8HBG - chains A and C of the 5 polymer chains in the assembly; structure by electron microscopy, 3.60 A resolution.

# Chain A
Name: VP1 of capsid protein
Organism: Foot-and-mouth disease virus A
Reference sequence: A0A7D5BJ70 (A0A7D5BJ70_9PICO); residues 1-211 here correspond to UniProt positions 525-735 (UniProt number = residue number + 524)
Chain sequence (211 residues; row label = number of the first residue in the row):
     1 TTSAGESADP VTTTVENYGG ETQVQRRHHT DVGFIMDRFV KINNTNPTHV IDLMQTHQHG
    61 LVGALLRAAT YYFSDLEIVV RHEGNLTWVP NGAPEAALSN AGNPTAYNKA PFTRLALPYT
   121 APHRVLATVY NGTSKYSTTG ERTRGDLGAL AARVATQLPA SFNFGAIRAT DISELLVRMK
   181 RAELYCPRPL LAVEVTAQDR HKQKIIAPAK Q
Disordered / not traced: 137-155, 211
Sequence notes: conflict Asn46 (Ser570 in A0A7D5BJ70)

# Chain C
Name: VP3 of capsid protein
Organism: Foot-and-mouth disease virus A
Reference sequence: A0A7D5BJ70 (A0A7D5BJ70_9PICO); residues 1-221 here correspond to UniProt positions 304-524 (UniProt number = residue number + 303)
Chain sequence (221 residues; row label = number of the first residue in the row):
     1 GIVPVACSDG YGGLVTTDPK TADPVYGKVY NPPRTNYPGR FTNLLDVAEA CPTFLCFDDG
    61 KPYVVTREDE QRLLAKFDVS LAAKHMSNTY LSGIAQYYAQ YSGTINLHFM FTGSTDSKAR
   121 YMVAYVPPGV ETPPDTPERA AHCIHAEWDT GLNSKFTFSI PYVSAADYAY TASDVAETTN
   181 VQGWVCIYQI THGKAQNDTL VVSVSAGKDF ELRLPIDPRT Q

# How chain A and chain C interact
Contacting residue pairs (44; chain A residue first):
  Pro90(A) - Leu214(C)  hydrophobic
  Pro90(A) - Ile216(C)
  Asn91(A) - Gln100(C)  hydrogen bond (backbone-side chain)
  Asn91(A) - Tyr170(C)  hydrogen bond
  Gly92(A) - Tyr170(C)
  Ala93(A) - Ile216(C)  hydrophobic
  Pro94(A) - Ile216(C)
  Pro94(A) - Pro218(C)  hydrophobic
  Ala97(A) - Asp217(C)
  Ala97(A) - Pro218(C)  hydrophobic
  Asn100(A) - Asp217(C)  hydrogen bond (side chain-backbone)
  Asn100(A) - Arg219(C)  hydrogen bond (side chain-backbone)
  Ala101(A) - Thr16(C)
  Gly102(A) - Asp217(C)
  Asn103(A) - Thr16(C)  hydrogen bond (backbone-side chain)
  Asn103(A) - Ile216(C)
  Asn103(A) - Asp217(C)  hydrogen bond
  Thr105(A) - Leu14(C)
  Thr105(A) - Val15(C)
  Thr105(A) - Thr16(C)  hydrogen bond (backbone-backbone)
  Ala106(A) - Leu14(C)
  Tyr107(A) - Leu14(C)  hydrogen bond (backbone-backbone)
  Tyr107(A) - Thr16(C)
  Lys109(A) - Tyr11(C)
  Pro111(A) - Asp9(C)
  Pro111(A) - Gly10(C)
  Phe112(A) - Asp9(C)
  Phe112(A) - Gly10(C)
  Arg114(A) - Gly10(C)  hydrogen bond (backbone-backbone)
  Arg114(A) - Tyr11(C)
  Leu115(A) - Val15(C)  hydrophobic
  Tyr119(A) - Arg213(C)
  Thr120(A) - Gln100(C)  hydrogen bond (backbone-side chain)
  Thr120(A) - Leu214(C)
  Ala121(A) - Arg213(C)
  Pro122(A) - Asp167(C)
  Pro122(A) - Tyr168(C)
  His123(A) - Ala166(C)
  Tyr136(A) - Pro128(C)
  Tyr136(A) - Glu177(C)
  Tyr136(A) - Thr178(C)
  Tyr136(A) - Thr179(C)
  Tyr136(A) - Val181(C)
  Ser161(A) - Tyr170(C)
Other interface residues (no listed pair), chain A (28 interface residues in all): Ala96, Pro104, Thr113
Other interface residues (no listed pair), chain C (27 interface residues in all): Gly13, Thr17, Ala99, Asn180, Gln221

# Summary
28 residues of chain A and 27 residues of chain C are in contact, with 10 hydrogen bonds. Polar pairs include
Asn91(A)-Gln100(C), Asn91(A)-Tyr170(C) and Asn100(A)-Asp217(C).
Chain A is VP1 of capsid protein and chain C is VP3 of capsid protein, both from Foot-and-mouth disease virus
A; the structure, FMDV (A/TUR/14/98) in complex with M678F, was determined by electron microscopy, deposited
together with 8HBI, 8HEE, 8HEG and 8HBJ.
